2H3E - chains A and B of the 4 polymer chains in the assembly; structure by X-ray diffraction, 2.30 A resolution.

[Chain A]
Name: Aspartate carbamoyltransferase catalytic chain
Source organism: Escherichia coli
Notes: EC 2.1.3.2
UniProt: P0A786 (PYRB_ECOLI); residue numbers follow UniProt; this construct covers 1-310
Chain sequence (310 residues; row label = number of the first residue in the row):
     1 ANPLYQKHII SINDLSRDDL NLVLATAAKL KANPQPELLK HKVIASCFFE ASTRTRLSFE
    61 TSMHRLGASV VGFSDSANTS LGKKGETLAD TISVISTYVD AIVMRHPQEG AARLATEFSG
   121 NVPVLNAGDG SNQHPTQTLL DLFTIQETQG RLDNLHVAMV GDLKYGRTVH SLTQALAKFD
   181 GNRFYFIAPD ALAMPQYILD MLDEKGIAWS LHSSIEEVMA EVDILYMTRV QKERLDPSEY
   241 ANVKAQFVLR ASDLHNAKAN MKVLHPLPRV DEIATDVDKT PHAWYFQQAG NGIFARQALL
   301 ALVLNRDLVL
Small-molecule neighbours: (phosphonoacetyl)-L-alpha-asparagine (6PR; (S)-4-amino-4-oxo-3-(2-phosphonoacetamido)butanoic acid): Ala51, Ser52, Thr53, Arg54, Thr55, Arg56, Ser80, Lys84, Arg105, His134, Gln137, Arg167, Thr168, Arg229, Gln231, Pro266, Leu267, Pro268
What the authors report for this chain:
  - binding site for (phosphonoacetyl)-L-alpha-asparagine: Ser52, Thr53, Arg54, Thr55, Ser80, Lys84, Arg105, His134, Arg167, Arg229, Gln231, Leu267
  - mutagenesis - R167Q: decreased catalytic activity (citing earlier work)
  - mutagenesis - R167Q: unchanged binding to PALA (citing earlier work)
  - mutagenesis - R167Q: unchanged binding to Asp (citing earlier work)
  - conformationally variable residues (loop rearrangement): Phe73 to Leu88, Val230 to Ala245

[Chain B]
Name: Aspartate carbamoyltransferase regulatory chain
Source organism: Escherichia coli
UniProt: P0A7F3 (PYRI_ECOLI); aligned to UniProt positions 1-153 over residues 1-153 (the alignment contains insertions or deletions, so no single offset holds)
Chain sequence (153 residues; each row starts with the number of its first residue):
     1 MTHDNKLQVE AIKRGTVIDH IPAQIGFKLL SLFKLTETDQ RITIGLNLPS GEMGRKDLIK
    61 IENTFLSEDQ VDQLALYAPQ ATVNRIDNYE VVGKSRPSLP ERIDNVLVCP NSNCISHAEP
   121 VSSSFAVRKR ANDIALKCKY CEKEFSHNVV LAN
Unresolved in the structure: 1-8
UniProt features mapped onto this chain:
  - binding site (Zn(2+)): Cys109, Cys114, Cys138, Cys141
Bound ions: Zn2+: Cys109, Cys114, Cys138, Cys141

[Interface between chain A and chain B]
Contacting residue pairs (34):
  Ser11(A) - Glu142(B)  hydrogen bond
  Asn13(A) - Lys137(B)
  Thr87(A) - Glu119(B)
  Leu88(A) - Glu119(B)  hydrogen bond (backbone-side chain)
  Ala89(A) - Glu119(B)  hydrogen bond (backbone-side chain)
  His106(A) - Ile115(B)
  Pro107(A) - Asn113(B)  hydrogen bond (backbone-side chain)
  Gln108(A) - Asn113(B)  hydrogen bond
  Gln108(A) - Ile115(B)
  Glu109(A) - Asn111(B)  hydrogen bond
  Glu109(A) - Asn113(B)  hydrogen bond
  Glu109(A) - Cys114(B)
  Glu109(A) - Ile115(B)  hydrogen bond (backbone-backbone)
  Glu109(A) - Lys143(B)
  Gly110(A) - Ile115(B)
  Gly110(A) - Tyr140(B)
  Ala111(A) - Ile115(B)
  Arg113(A) - Lys139(B)
  Arg113(A) - Glu142(B)  salt bridge
  Leu114(A) - Val121(B)  hydrophobic
  Leu114(A) - Tyr140(B)  hydrophobic
  Glu117(A) - Lys139(B)  salt bridge
  Glu117(A) - Tyr140(B)  hydrogen bond
  Phe118(A) - Val121(B)  hydrophobic
  Ser131(A) - Lys143(B)  hydrogen bond
  Asn132(A) - Cys141(B)  hydrogen bond (side chain-backbone)
  Asn132(A) - Glu142(B)
  Gln133(A) - Glu142(B)
  Gln196(A) - Arg130(B)
  Tyr197(A) - Glu142(B)
  Tyr197(A) - Glu144(B)
  Asp200(A) - Arg128(B)  salt bridge
  Asp200(A) - Arg130(B)  salt bridge
  Asp200(A) - Glu144(B)
Other interface residues (no listed pair), chain A (22 interface residues in all): Gly130
Other interface residues (no listed pair), chain B (16 interface residues in all): Pro120

[Overview]
22 residues of chain A and 16 residues of chain B are in contact; the contacts include 11 hydrogen bonds and 4
salt bridges. Among the polar pairs are Arg113(A)-Glu142(B), Glu117(A)-Lys139(B) and Asp200(A)-Arg128(B). The
paper reports a binding site for (phosphonoacetyl)-L-alpha-asparagine at Ser52(A), Thr53(A) and Arg54(A) among
others; R167Q of chain A reduces catalytic activity.
Here chain A is Aspartate carbamoyltransferase catalytic chain and chain B is Aspartate carbamoyltransferase
regulatory chain, both from Escherichia coli. Entry 2H3E (Structure of wild-type E. coli Aspartate
Transcarbamoylase in the presence of N-phosphonacetyl-L-isoasparagine at 2.3A resolution) was determined by
X-ray diffraction.
